6U7J - chains A and C of the 4 polymer chains in the assembly; structure by X-ray diffraction, 2.20 A resolution.

# Chain A (and C)
Protein: Beta-glucuronidase
Source organism: uncultured Clostridium sp
Notes: EC 3.2.1.31; chain C of this document is another copy of the same molecule, construct and numbering; everything in this record applies to it too
UniProt: A0A1C5YG41 (A0A1C5YG41_9CLOT); residues 10-594 here correspond to UniProt positions 1-585 (UniProt number = residue number - 9)
Amino-acid sequence (594 residues; each row starts with the number of its first residue):
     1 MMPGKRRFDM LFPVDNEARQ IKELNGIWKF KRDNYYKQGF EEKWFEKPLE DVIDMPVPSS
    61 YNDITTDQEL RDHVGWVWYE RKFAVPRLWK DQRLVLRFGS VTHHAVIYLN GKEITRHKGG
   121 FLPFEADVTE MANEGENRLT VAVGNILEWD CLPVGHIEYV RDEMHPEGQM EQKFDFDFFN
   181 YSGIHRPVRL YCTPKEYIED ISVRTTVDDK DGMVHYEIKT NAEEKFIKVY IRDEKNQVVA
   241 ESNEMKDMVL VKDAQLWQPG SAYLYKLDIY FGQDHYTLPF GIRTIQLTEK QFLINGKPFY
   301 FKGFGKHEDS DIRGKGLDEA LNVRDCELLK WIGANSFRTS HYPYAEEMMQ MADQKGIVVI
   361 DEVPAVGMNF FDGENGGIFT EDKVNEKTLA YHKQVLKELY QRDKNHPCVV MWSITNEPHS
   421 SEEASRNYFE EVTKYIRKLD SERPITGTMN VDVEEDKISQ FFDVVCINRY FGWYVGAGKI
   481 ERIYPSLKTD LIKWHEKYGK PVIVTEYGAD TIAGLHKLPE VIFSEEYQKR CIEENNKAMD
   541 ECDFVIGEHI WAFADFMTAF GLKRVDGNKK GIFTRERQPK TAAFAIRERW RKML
Unresolved in the structure: 1-8, 160-169, 371-376, 594
Sequence notes: initiating methionine (1); expression tag (2-9); conflict Ile-21 (Met12 in A0A1C5YG41), Phe-226 (Ser217 in A0A1C5YG41), Arg-232 (Leu223 in A0A1C5YG41), Glu-455 (Asp446 in A0A1C5YG41)
Bound ions: Ca2+ near Glu-347 (its only coordinating residue here)
Reported in the primary citation:
  - conformationally variable residues (side-chain flip): Phe-370
  - contacts within the chain: Trp-149/Phe-370

# How chain A and chain C interact
Contacting residue pairs (72):
  Asp-15(A) with Lys-22(C), salt bridge; Ala-84(C)
  Asn-16(A) with Ala-84(C); Pro-86(C)
  Glu-17(A) with Val-85(C); Pro-86(C); Arg-87(C), hydrogen bond (backbone-backbone); Gly-135(C)
  Ala-18(A) with Arg-87(C)
  Gln-20(A) with Gln-20(C), hydrogen bond; Pro-86(C); Trp-89(C)
  Ile-21(A) with Lys-22(C), hydrogen bond (backbone-side chain)
  Lys-22(A) with Asp-15(C), salt bridge; Ile-21(C), hydrogen bond (side chain-backbone)
  Glu-23(A) with Glu-23(C)
  Gly-26(A) with Glu-319(C)
  Ile-27(A) with Glu-319(C); Val-323(C), hydrophobic
  Asp-54(A) with Val-323(C); Lys-355(C), salt bridge
  Pro-56(A) with Ala-320(C), hydrophobic; Val-323(C)
  Asp-63(A) with Arg-324(C)
  Ile-64(A) with Val-323(C), hydrophobic; Arg-324(C); Glu-327(C)
  Thr-65(A) with Arg-324(C), hydrogen bond (backbone-side chain); Glu-327(C)
  Thr-66(A) with Glu-327(C); Leu-328(C); Trp-331(C)
  Ala-84(A) with Asn-16(C)
  Val-85(A) with Glu-17(C)
  Pro-86(A) with Asn-16(C); Glu-17(C); Gln-20(C)
  Arg-87(A) with Glu-17(C), hydrogen bond (backbone-backbone); Ala-18(C); Gln-273(C), hydrogen bond (side chain-backbone)
  Leu-88(A) with Leu-88(C); Gln-92(C)
  Trp-89(A) with Gln-20(C)
  Gln-92(A) with Leu-88(C)
  Gln-273(A) with Arg-87(C), hydrogen bond (backbone-side chain)
  Asp-311(A) with Glu-576(C)
  Ile-312(A) with Leu-321(C), hydrophobic; Arg-324(C)
  Arg-313(A) with Asp-318(C), salt bridge; Ala-320(C)
  Asp-318(A) with Arg-313(C), salt bridge
  Glu-319(A) with Gly-26(C); Ile-27(C)
  Ala-320(A) with Pro-56(C), hydrophobic; Ile-312(C); Arg-313(C)
  Val-323(A) with Ile-27(C), hydrophobic; Asp-54(C); Pro-56(C); Ile-64(C), hydrophobic
  Arg-324(A) with Asp-63(C); Ile-64(C); Thr-65(C), hydrogen bond (side chain-backbone); Ile-312(C)
  Glu-327(A) with Ile-64(C); Thr-65(C); Thr-66(C)
  Trp-331(A) with Thr-66(C)
  Lys-355(A) with Asp-54(C), salt bridge
  Glu-576(A) with Asp-311(C); Ile-312(C); Glu-576(C)
Interface residues without a listed pair, chain A (43 interface residues in all): Ser-59, Glu-134, Gly-135, Glu-136, Cys-192, Leu-321, Leu-328
Interface residues without a listed pair, chain C (47 interface residues in all): Ile-53, Ser-59, Glu-134, Cys-192, Asn-236, Met-351, Gln-354, Arg-577

# Summary
43 residues of chain A face 47 of chain C across their interface, with 9 hydrogen bonds and 6 salt bridges.
Polar contacts include Asp-15(A)/Lys-22(C), Asp-54(A)/Lys-355(C) and Arg-313(A)/Asp-318(C). From the paper:
conformational variability at Phe-370(A); contacts within the chain involving Phe-370(A) and Trp-149(A).
Chain A and chain C are both Beta-glucuronidase (uncultured Clostridium sp); the structure, Uncultured
Clostridium sp. Beta-glucuronidase, was determined by X-ray diffraction together with 6U7I from the same
study.
